5BKN - chains G and HH of the 39 polymer chains in the assembly; structure by X-ray diffraction, 3.00 A resolution.

Chain G (and HH):
Protein: Coat protein
Source organism: Satellite tobacco mosaic virus
Notes: chain HH of this document is another copy of the same molecule, construct and numbering; everything in this record applies to it too
UniProt: P17574 (COAT_STMV); residue numbers follow UniProt; this construct covers 1-159
Chain sequence (159 residues; each row starts with the number of its first residue):
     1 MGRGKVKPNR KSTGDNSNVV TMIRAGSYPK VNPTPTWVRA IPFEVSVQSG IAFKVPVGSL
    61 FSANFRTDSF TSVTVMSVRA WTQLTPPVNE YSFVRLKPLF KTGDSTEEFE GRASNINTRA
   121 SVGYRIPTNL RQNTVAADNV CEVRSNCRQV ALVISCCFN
Disordered / not traced: 1-13 (chain HH: 1-15)

Interface between chain G and chain HH:
Contacting residue pairs (86):
  N16(G) with R125(HH)
  S17(G) with P127(HH); N129(HH)
  N18(G) with P127(HH); N129(HH), hydrogen bond (backbone-side chain)
  V19(G) with P127(HH)
  V20(G) with F100(HH), hydrophobic; E107(HH); F109(HH), hydrophobic; Y124(HH), hydrophobic; R125(HH); P127(HH)
  T21(G) with Y124(HH); R125(HH), hydrogen bond (backbone-backbone)
  M22(G) with F109(HH), hydrophobic; V122(HH), hydrophobic; G123(HH)
  I23(G) with S77(HH); G123(HH), hydrogen bond (backbone-backbone); Y124(HH); R125(HH)
  A25(G) with S121(HH), hydrogen bond (backbone-side chain)
  G26(G) with W81(HH), hydrogen bond (backbone-side chain); S121(HH), hydrogen bond (backbone-side chain)
  S27(G) with W81(HH)
  Y28(G) with P42(HH); W81(HH); A151(HH), hydrophobic; V153(HH)
  P29(G) with W81(HH)
  V31(G) with P42(HH), hydrophobic
  N32(G) with R39(HH)
  P33(G) with R39(HH), hydrogen bond (backbone-side chain); N64(HH); F65(HH)
  T34(G) with N64(HH); R66(HH), hydrogen bond (backbone-side chain)
  P35(G) with W37(HH), hydrophobic; R39(HH); R66(HH), hydrogen bond (backbone-side chain)
  T36(G) with W37(HH)
  W37(G) with P35(HH), hydrophobic; T36(HH); W37(HH), hydrophobic
  R39(G) with P33(HH), hydrogen bond (side chain-backbone); P35(HH)
  P42(G) with Y28(HH); V31(HH), hydrophobic; P33(HH)
  N64(G) with P33(HH); T34(HH)
  F65(G) with P33(HH)
  R66(G) with T34(HH), hydrogen bond (side chain-backbone); P35(HH), hydrogen bond (side chain-backbone); S69(HH), hydrogen bond (side chain-backbone); F70(HH)
  D68(G) with D68(HH)
  S69(G) with R66(HH), hydrogen bond (backbone-side chain)
  F70(G) with R66(HH)
  S77(G) with I23(HH)
  W81(G) with G26(HH), hydrogen bond (side chain-backbone); S27(HH); Y28(HH); P29(HH)
  F100(G) with V20(HH), hydrophobic
  E107(G) with V20(HH)
  F109(G) with V20(HH), hydrophobic; M22(HH), hydrophobic
  S121(G) with A25(HH), hydrogen bond (side chain-backbone); G26(HH), hydrogen bond (side chain-backbone)
  V122(G) with M22(HH), hydrophobic
  G123(G) with M22(HH); I23(HH), hydrogen bond (backbone-backbone)
  Y124(G) with T21(HH); I23(HH)
  R125(G) with V20(HH); T21(HH), hydrogen bond (backbone-backbone); I23(HH)
  P127(G) with S17(HH); N18(HH); V19(HH); V20(HH)
  N129(G) with S17(HH); N18(HH), hydrogen bond (side chain-backbone)
  A151(G) with Y28(HH), hydrophobic
  V153(G) with Y28(HH)
Other interface residues (no listed pair), chain G (53 interface residues in all): E44, A63, V78, R79, P98, R119, I126, T128, L130, L152, N159
Other interface residues (no listed pair), chain HH (50 interface residues in all): N32, E44, R79, P98, E110, R119, I126, L130, L152, N159

Overview:
Chain G and chain HH form an interface of 53 and 50 residues respectively; the contacts include 20 hydrogen
bonds. Polar pairs include N18(G)-N129(HH), A25(G)-S121(HH) and G26(G)-W81(HH).
Both chains are Coat protein (Satellite tobacco mosaic virus). Entry 5BKN (Crystallographic structure of a
cubic crystal form of STMV (84.5 degree rotation) grown from chloride) was determined by X-ray diffraction,
deposited together with 5BKL, 7M2T, 7M2V, 7M3T, 7M50 and 7M57.
